Entry 8G4O (electron microscopy, 3.06 A resolution); this record covers chains D and E of the 9 polymer chains in the assembly.

# Chain D
Molecule: Gamma-aminobutyric acid receptor subunit gamma-2
From: Mus musculus
UniProt: P22723 (GBRG2_MOUSE); residues -37 to 436 here correspond to UniProt positions 1-474 (UniProt number = residue number + 38)
Amino-acid sequence (474 residues; numbered -37 to 436; the number before each row is that of its first residue; numbers below 1 keep their minus sign (Met-37 is residue -37)):
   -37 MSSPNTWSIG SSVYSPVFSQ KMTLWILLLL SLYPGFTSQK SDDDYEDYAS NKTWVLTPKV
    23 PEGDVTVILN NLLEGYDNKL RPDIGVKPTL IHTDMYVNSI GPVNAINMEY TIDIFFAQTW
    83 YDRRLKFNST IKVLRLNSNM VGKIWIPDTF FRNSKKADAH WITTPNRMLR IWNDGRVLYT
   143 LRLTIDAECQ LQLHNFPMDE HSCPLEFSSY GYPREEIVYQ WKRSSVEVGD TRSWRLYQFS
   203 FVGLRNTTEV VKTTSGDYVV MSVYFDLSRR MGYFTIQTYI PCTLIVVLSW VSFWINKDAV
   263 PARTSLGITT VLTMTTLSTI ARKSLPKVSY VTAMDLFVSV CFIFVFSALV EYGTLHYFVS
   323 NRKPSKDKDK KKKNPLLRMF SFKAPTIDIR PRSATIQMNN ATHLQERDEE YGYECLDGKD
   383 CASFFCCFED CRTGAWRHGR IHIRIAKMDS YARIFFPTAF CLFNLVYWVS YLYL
Disordered / not traced: -37 to 24, 320-409, 433-436
Disulfides: Cys151-Cys165
Glycans and other covalent adducts: N-acetylglucosamine (NAG) linked to Asn90, Asn208
Residues lining bound ligands: YNL ((5M)-1-(2-aminoethyl)-7-chloro-5-(2-fluorophenyl)-1,3-dihydro-2H-1,4-benzodiazepin-2-one): Tyr58, Asn60, Phe77, Glu189
Swiss-Prot annotation at these positions:
  - modified residue: Ser343 (Phosphoserine)
  - glycosylation (N-linked (GlcNAc...) asparagine): Asn13, Asn90, Asn208
From the paper describing this entry:
  - binding site for YNL: Tyr58

# Chain E
Molecule: Gamma-aminobutyric acid receptor subunit beta-2
From: Mus musculus
UniProt: P63137 (GBRB2_MOUSE); residues -23 to 488 here correspond to UniProt positions 1-512 (UniProt number = residue number + 24)
Amino-acid sequence (512 residues; each row starts with the number of its first residue; numbers below 1 keep their minus sign (Met-23 is residue -23)):
   -23 MWRVRKRGYF GIWSFPLIIA AVCAQSVNDP SNMSLVKETV DRLLKGYDIR LRPDFGGPPV
    37 AVGMNIDIAS IDMVSEVNMD YTLTMYFQQA WRDKRLSYNV IPLNLTLDNR VADQLWVPDT
    97 YFLNDKKSFV HGVTVKNRMI RLHPDGTVLY GLRITTTAAC MMDLRRYPLD EQNCTLEIES
   157 YGYTTDDIEF YWRGDDNAVT GVTKIELPQF SIVDYKLITK KVVFSTGSYP RLSLSFKLKR
   217 NIGYFILQTY MPSILITILS WVSFWINYDA SAARVALGIT TVLTMTTINT HLRETLPKIP
   277 YVKAIDMYLM GCFVFVFMAL LEYALVNYIF FGRGPQRQKK AAEKAANANN EKMRLDVNKM
   337 FYKDIKQNGT QYRSLWDPTG DLSPTRRTTN YDFSLYTMDP HENILLSTLE IKNEMATSEA
   397 VMGLGDPRST MLAYDASSIQ YRKAGLPRHS FGRNALERHV AQKKSRLRRR ASQLKITIPD
   457 LTDVNAIDRW SRIFFPVVFS FFNIVYWLYY VN
Disordered / not traced: -23 to 5, 309-458
Disulfides: Cys136-Cys150
Glycans and other covalent adducts: N-acetylglucosamine (NAG) linked to Asn80, Asn149
Residues lining bound ligands: gamma-amino-butanoic acid (ABU): Tyr97, Tyr157, Phe200, Tyr205
Swiss-Prot annotation at these positions:
  - binding site (histamine): Tyr97, Ser156, Tyr157, Thr202
  - binding site (4-aminobutanoate): Tyr157, Thr202
  - modified residue: Tyr417 (Phosphotyrosine)
  - glycosylation (N-linked (GlcNAc...) asparagine): Asn8, Asn80, Asn149

# Chain D / chain E interface
Contacting residue pairs (78; chain D residue first):
  Gly37(D) - Lys13(E)  hydrogen bond (backbone-side chain)
  Asp39(D) - Lys13(E)
  Asn40(D) - Asp84(E)
  Asn40(D) - Arg86(E)
  Lys41(D) - Val16(E)
  Lys41(D) - Leu20(E)
  Lys41(D) - Leu83(E)
  Lys41(D) - Asp84(E)  hydrogen bond (backbone-backbone)
  Lys41(D) - Val87(E)
  Leu42(D) - Met9(E)  hydrophobic
  Leu42(D) - Val12(E)  hydrophobic
  Leu42(D) - Lys13(E)
  Leu42(D) - Leu83(E)  hydrophobic
  Ile46(D) - Met9(E)  hydrophobic
  Ile46(D) - Val12(E)  hydrophobic
  Gly47(D) - Asn8(E)
  Asp110(D) - Val111(E)
  Thr111(D) - Thr110(E)  hydrogen bond (backbone-side chain)
  Thr111(D) - Val111(E)
  Phe112(D) - Tyr62(E)
  Phe112(D) - Val109(E)
  Phe112(D) - Asn113(E)
  Phe112(D) - Arg129(E)
  Phe113(D) - Arg129(E)
  Arg114(D) - Tyr62(E)
  Ser116(D) - His107(E)
  Ser116(D) - Arg129(E)  hydrogen bond (backbone-side chain)
  Lys117(D) - Asp48(E)  salt bridge
  Lys117(D) - His107(E)
  Ala119(D) - Val109(E)
  Asp120(D) - Val109(E)
  Ala121(D) - Val109(E)
  Glu150(D) - Ser46(E)
  Tyr172(D) - Tyr62(E)  hydrophobic
  Tyr172(D) - Arg114(E)
  Tyr172(D) - Met115(E)  hydrophobic
  Tyr172(D) - Gly127(E)
  Tyr172(D) - Leu128(E)  hydrogen bond (side chain-backbone)
  Tyr172(D) - Arg129(E)  hydrogen bond (side chain-backbone)
  Gly173(D) - Thr82(E)
  Gly173(D) - Met115(E)
  Gly173(D) - Arg117(E)  hydrogen bond (backbone-side chain)
  Tyr174(D) - Thr82(E)
  Tyr174(D) - Asp84(E)
  Pro175(D) - Thr82(E)
  Glu178(D) - Asn80(E)
  Glu178(D) - Thr82(E)
  Ser217(D) - Met115(E)
  Ser217(D) - Arg117(E)  hydrogen bond (backbone-side chain)
  Tyr220(D) - Arg117(E)  hydrogen bond
  Val262(D) - Ala249(E)  hydrophobic
  Pro263(D) - Ala249(E)  hydrophobic
  Thr266(D) - Ala249(E)
  Ile270(D) - Leu253(E)  hydrophobic
  Ile270(D) - Thr256(E)
  Leu274(D) - Thr256(E)
  Leu274(D) - Thr260(E)
  Thr281(D) - His267(E)
  Arg284(D) - Leu223(E)
  Arg284(D) - Gln224(E)
  Leu287(D) - Tyr220(E)
  Pro288(D) - Tyr220(E)  hydrogen bond (backbone-side chain)
  Lys289(D) - Pro184(E)
  Lys289(D) - Gln185(E)  hydrogen bond (backbone-backbone)
  Lys289(D) - Tyr220(E)
  Val290(D) - Pro184(E)
  Val290(D) - Tyr220(E)
  Ser291(D) - Pro184(E)  hydrogen bond (backbone-backbone)
  Ser291(D) - Gln185(E)
  Ser291(D) - Asn217(E)  hydrogen bond
  Ser291(D) - Tyr220(E)
  Tyr292(D) - Glu182(E)
  Phe304(D) - Leu231(E)  hydrophobic
  Phe308(D) - Leu231(E)  hydrophobic
  Phe308(D) - Leu235(E)  hydrophobic
  His318(D) - Ile242(E)  hydrogen bond (side chain-backbone)
  His318(D) - Asn243(E)  hydrogen bond
  Tyr319(D) - Trp241(E)  hydrophobic
Interface residues without a listed pair, chain D (57 interface residues in all): Arg43, Asp45, Val48, Asn69, Gly104, Pro109, Arg129, Leu145, Thr216, Gly218, Val273, Asp297, Ser301, Leu311, Val312
Interface residues without a listed pair, chain E (58 interface residues in all): Asn41, Met49, Phe63, Gln64, Leu79, Leu81, Phe105, Thr176, Phe186, Met227, Ile232, Ile234, Val238, Leu259, Thr271

# In short
The interface between chain D and chain E involves 57 residues on one side and 58 on the other, with 15
hydrogen bonds and 1 salt bridge. Polar contacts include Lys117(D)-Asp48(E), Gly37(D)-Lys13(E) and
Thr111(D)-Thr110(E). Chain D binds compound YNL. Bound to chain E: gamma-amino-butanoic acid. From the paper:
a binding site for YNL at Tyr58(D).
Here chain D is Gamma-aminobutyric acid receptor subunit gamma-2 and chain E is Gamma-aminobutyric acid
receptor subunit beta-2, both from Mus musculus. Entry 8G4O (Native GABA-A receptor from the mouse brain,
alpha1-beta2-gamma2 subtype, in complex with didesethylflurazepam and endogenous GABA) was determined by
electron microscopy, deposited together with 8FOI, 8G4N, 8G4X, 8G5F, 8G5G and 8G5H.
